Entry 8W2R (electron microscopy, 3.23 A resolution); this record covers chains K and L of the 12 polymer chains in the assembly.

# Chain K (and L)
Name: Integrase
Source organism: Human immunodeficiency virus 1
Notes: chain L of this document is another copy of the same molecule, construct and numbering; everything in this record applies to it too
Reference sequence: F2WR39 (F2WR39_9HIV1); numbering as in UniProt (aligned over 1-288)
Sequence (362 residues; each row starts with the number of its first residue; numbers below 1 keep their minus sign (His-73 is residue -73)):
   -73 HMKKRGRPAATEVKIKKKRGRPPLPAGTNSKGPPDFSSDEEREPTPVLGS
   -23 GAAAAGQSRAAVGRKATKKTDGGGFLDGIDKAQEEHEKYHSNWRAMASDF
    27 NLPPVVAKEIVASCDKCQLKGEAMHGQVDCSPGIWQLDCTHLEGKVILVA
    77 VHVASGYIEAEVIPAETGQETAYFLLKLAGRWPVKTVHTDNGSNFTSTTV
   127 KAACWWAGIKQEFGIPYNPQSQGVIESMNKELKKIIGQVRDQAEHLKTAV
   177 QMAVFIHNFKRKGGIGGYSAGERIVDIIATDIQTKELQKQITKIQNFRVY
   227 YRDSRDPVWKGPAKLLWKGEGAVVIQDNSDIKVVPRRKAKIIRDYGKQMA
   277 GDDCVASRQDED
Not modelled in the structure: -73 to 1, 45-56, 140-148, 229-234, 271-288 (chain L: -73 to 211, 276-288)
Differences from the reference sequence: expression tag (-73 to 0)

# How chain K and chain L interact
Pairs across the interface - 12 pairs, chain K then chain L:
  Pro30(K) - Gln274(L)
  Pro30(K) - Met275(L)  hydrophobic
  Ala205(K) - Tyr271(L)
  Ile208(K) - Tyr271(L)  hydrophobic
  Gln209(K) - Tyr271(L)
  Gln209(K) - Gln274(L)  hydrogen bond
  Gln209(K) - Met275(L)
  Glu212(K) - Tyr271(L)
  Glu212(K) - Gly272(L)
  Glu212(K) - Met275(L)
  Leu213(K) - Met275(L)
  Gln216(K) - Met275(L)

# Summary
The interface between chain K and chain L involves 7 residues on one side and 4 on the other, with 1 hydrogen
bond. The hydrogen-bonded pair is Gln209(K)-Gln274(L).
Both chains are Integrase (Human immunodeficiency virus 1). Entry 8W2R (HIV-1 P5-IN intasome core) was
determined by electron microscopy, deposited together with 8W09 and 8W34.
